PDB entry 8FFJ | electron microscopy, 7.50 A resolution (low resolution: residue-level contacts below are approximate; hydrogen-bond / salt-bridge calls are withheld) | chains J and Q of the 4 polymer chains in the assembly

[Chain J]
Name: Zanidatamab Heavy Chain A
From: Homo sapiens
Amino-acid sequence (451 residues; numbered 0 to 444 plus 6 insertion-coded residues; the number before each row is that of its first residue; a row labelled like 82A-82C holds insertion residues (82A, then the next letters in order); numbering starts at 0):
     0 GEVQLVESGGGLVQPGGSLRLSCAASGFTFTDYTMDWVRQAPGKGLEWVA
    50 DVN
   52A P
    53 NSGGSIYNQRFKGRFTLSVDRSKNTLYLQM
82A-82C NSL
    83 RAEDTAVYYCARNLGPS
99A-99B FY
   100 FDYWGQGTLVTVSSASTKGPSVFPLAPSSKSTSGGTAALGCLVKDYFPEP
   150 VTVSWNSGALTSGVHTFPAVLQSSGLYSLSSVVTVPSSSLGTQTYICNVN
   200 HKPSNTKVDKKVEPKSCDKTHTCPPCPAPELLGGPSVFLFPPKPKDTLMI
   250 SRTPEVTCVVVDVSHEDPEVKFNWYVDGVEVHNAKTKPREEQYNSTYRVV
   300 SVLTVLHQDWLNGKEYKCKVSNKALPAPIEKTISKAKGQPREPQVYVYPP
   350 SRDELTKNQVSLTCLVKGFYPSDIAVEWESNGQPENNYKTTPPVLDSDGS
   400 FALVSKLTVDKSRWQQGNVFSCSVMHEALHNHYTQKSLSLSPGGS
Disordered / not traced: 0, 212-444
Disulfides: Cys-22/Cys-92, Cys-140/Cys-196

[Chain Q]
Name: Zanidatamab Light Chain A
From: Homo sapiens
Amino-acid sequence (217 residues; each row starts with the number of its first residue; numbering starts at 0):
     0 GDIQMTQSPSSLSASVGDRVTITCKASQDVSIGVAWYQQKPGKAPKLLIY
    50 SASYRYTGVPSRFSGSGSGTDFTLTISSLQPEDFATYYCQQYYIYPYTFG
   100 QGTKVEIKRTVAAPSVFIFPPSDEQLKSGTASVVCLLNNFYPREAKVQWK
   150 VDNALQSGNSQESVTEQDSKDSTYSLSSTLTLSKADYEKHKVYACEVTHQ
   200 GLSSPVTKSFNRGECGS
Disordered / not traced: 0, 215-216
Disulfides: Cys-23/Cys-88, Cys-134/Cys-194

[How chain J and chain Q interact]
Contacting residue pairs (93):
  Glu-1(J) / Lys-45(Q)
  Val-37(J) / Phe-98(Q)
  Lys-43(J) / Gln-100(Q)
  Gly-44(J) / Tyr-87(Q)
  Gly-44(J) / Gly-99(Q)
  Gly-44(J) / Gln-100(Q)
  Gly-44(J) / Gly-101(Q)
  Leu-45(J) / Tyr-87(Q)
  Leu-45(J) / Phe-98(Q)
  Leu-45(J) / Gly-99(Q)
  Trp-47(J) / Tyr-94(Q)
  Trp-47(J) / Pro-95(Q)
  Trp-47(J) / Tyr-96(Q)
  Ile-58(J) / Tyr-94(Q)
  Tyr-59(J) / Tyr-94(Q)
  Asn-60(J) / Tyr-94(Q)
  Asn-60(J) / Pro-95(Q)
  Gln-61(J) / Tyr-94(Q)
  Tyr-91(J) / Gln-38(Q)
  Arg-94(J) / Tyr-55(Q)
  Leu-96(J) / Leu-46(Q)
  Leu-96(J) / Tyr-55(Q)
  Ser-99(J) / Tyr-91(Q)
  Phe-99A(J) / Gln-89(Q)
  Phe-99A(J) / Tyr-91(Q)
  Phe-99A(J) / Tyr-96(Q)
  Tyr-99B(J) / Tyr-36(Q)
  Tyr-99B(J) / Leu-46(Q)
  Tyr-99B(J) / Tyr-49(Q)
  Tyr-99B(J) / Gln-89(Q)
  Tyr-99B(J) / Tyr-91(Q)
  Phe-100(J) / Tyr-36(Q)
  Phe-100(J) / Leu-46(Q)
  Phe-100(J) / Gln-89(Q)
  Asp-101(J) / Lys-45(Q)
  Asp-101(J) / Leu-46(Q)
  Asp-101(J) / Tyr-55(Q)
  Tyr-102(J) / Lys-45(Q)
  Trp-103(J) / Tyr-36(Q)
  Trp-103(J) / Pro-44(Q)
  Trp-103(J) / Phe-98(Q)
  Gly-104(J) / Ala-43(Q)
  Gln-105(J) / Gly-41(Q)
  Gln-105(J) / Lys-42(Q)
  Gln-105(J) / Ala-43(Q)
  Val-121(J) / Glu-123(Q)
  Phe-122(J) / Phe-118(Q)
  Phe-122(J) / Thr-129(Q)
  Phe-122(J) / Ser-131(Q)
  Pro-123(J) / Phe-118(Q)
  Pro-123(J) / Ser-121(Q)
  Pro-123(J) / Glu-123(Q)
  Leu-124(J) / Phe-118(Q)
  Leu-124(J) / Val-133(Q)
  Ala-125(J) / Ile-117(Q)
  Ala-125(J) / Phe-118(Q)
  Pro-126(J) / Ile-117(Q)
  Ser-127(J) / Ile-117(Q)
  Ser-127(J) / Pro-119(Q)
  Ser-127(J) / Cys-214(Q)
  Lys-129(J) / Glu-213(Q)
  Lys-129(J) / Cys-214(Q)
  Ser-130(J) / Val-115(Q)
  Ser-130(J) / Phe-116(Q)
  Ser-130(J) / Ile-117(Q)
  Ser-130(J) / Lys-207(Q)
  Ser-132(J) / Phe-116(Q)
  Ala-136(J) / Phe-116(Q)
  Ala-137(J) / Phe-116(Q)
  Ala-137(J) / Leu-135(Q)
  Leu-141(J) / Val-133(Q)
  Lys-143(J) / Ser-131(Q)
  Lys-143(J) / Thr-178(Q)
  Lys-143(J) / Thr-180(Q)
  His-164(J) / Asn-137(Q)
  His-164(J) / Thr-164(Q)
  His-164(J) / Ser-174(Q)
  Phe-166(J) / Ser-162(Q)
  Phe-166(J) / Val-163(Q)
  Phe-166(J) / Thr-164(Q)
  Phe-166(J) / Ser-174(Q)
  Phe-166(J) / Leu-175(Q)
  Phe-166(J) / Ser-176(Q)
  Pro-167(J) / Ser-162(Q)
  Pro-167(J) / Val-163(Q)
  Val-169(J) / Gln-160(Q)
  Val-169(J) / Glu-161(Q)
  Gln-171(J) / Gln-160(Q)
  Ser-172(J) / Gly-157(Q)
  Ser-179(J) / Ser-176(Q)
  Val-181(J) / Leu-135(Q)
  Thr-183(J) / Asn-137(Q)
  Lys-209(J) / Glu-123(Q)
Other interface residues (no listed pair), chain J (50 interface residues in all): Glu-46, Thr-135, Leu-138, Leu-170
Other interface residues (no listed pair), chain Q (50 interface residues in all): Ala-34, Gln-90, Asp-122, Gln-124

[Overview]
The chain J/chain Q interface involves 50 residues from each chain.
Here chain J is Zanidatamab Heavy Chain A and chain Q is Zanidatamab Light Chain A, both from Homo sapiens.
Entry 8FFJ (Structure of Zanidatamab bound to HER2) was determined by electron microscopy.
